PDB entry 8IMO | electron microscopy, 3.08 A resolution | chains e and i of the 40 polymer chains in the assembly

[Chain e]
Name: CpcA
Source organism: Anthocerotibacter panamensis
Chain sequence (163 residues; numbered 1 to 163; the number before each row is that of its first residue):
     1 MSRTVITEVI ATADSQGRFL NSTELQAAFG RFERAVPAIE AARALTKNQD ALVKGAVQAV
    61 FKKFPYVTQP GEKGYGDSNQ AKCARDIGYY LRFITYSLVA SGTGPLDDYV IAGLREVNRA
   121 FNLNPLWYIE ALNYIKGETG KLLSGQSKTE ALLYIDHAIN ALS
Unresolved in the structure: 1
Residues lining bound ligands:
  - phycocyanobilin (CYC), molecule 1: Val60, Lys73, Gly74, Asn79, Lys82, Cys83, Arg85, Asp86, Tyr89, Tyr90, Phe93, Tyr109, Val110, Val117, Phe121, Leu123, Trp127, Tyr128, Ala131
  - phycocyanobilin (CYC), molecule 2: Gln146, Thr149, Glu150, Leu153

[Chain i]
Name: CpcB
Source organism: Anthocerotibacter panamensis
Chain sequence (172 residues; numbered 1 to 172; the number before each row is that of its first residue):
     1 MNDVFTRAIA QADLKGSFLL ESDLDKLASF AKEGVKRLDA VAALTNNAPA IISDAAHKLF
    61 AEQQELIQPG GNAYPHRRMA ACLRDMEIIL RYVSYALLAG DASVLDDRCL NGLRETYNAL
   121 GTPTQSVARA VQLMKDAAMV HLKSTANVTV GDCSSLYSEA ATYFDKAAAS IA
Residues lining bound ligands:
  - phycocyanobilin (CYC), molecule 1: Val35, Lys36, Asp39, Ala40, Leu142, Ser144, Thr145, Val148, Thr149, Val150, Gly151, Cys153, Leu156
  - phycocyanobilin (CYC), molecule 2: His57, Phe60, Ile67, Tyr74, Pro75, His76, Met79
  - phycocyanobilin (CYC), molecule 3: Leu66, Asn72, Ala73, Arg77, Arg78, Ala81, Cys82, Arg84, Asp85, Ile88, Leu113, Tyr117, Leu120, Thr122, Pro123, Ser126, Val127, Ala130

[Chain e / chain i interface]
Residue-residue contacts (27):
  Arg85(e) - Ile67(i)
  Arg85(e) - Gln68(i)
  Tyr89(e) - Gln68(i)  hydrogen bond
  Tyr89(e) - Pro69(i)
  Arg92(e) - Tyr74(i)  hydrogen bond
  Phe93(e) - Tyr74(i)
  Asp108(e) - Arg77(i)
  Tyr109(e) - Pro75(i)
  Tyr109(e) - His76(i)  hydrogen bond (backbone-backbone)
  Val110(e) - His76(i)
  Ala112(e) - His76(i)  hydrogen bond (backbone-side chain)
  Ala112(e) - Arg77(i)
  Gly113(e) - His76(i)  hydrogen bond (backbone-side chain)
  Leu114(e) - His76(i)
  Glu116(e) - Ala80(i)
  Glu116(e) - Leu83(i)
  Val117(e) - His76(i)
  Val117(e) - Met79(i)  hydrophobic
  Val117(e) - Leu83(i)  hydrophobic
  Ala120(e) - Ser53(i)  hydrogen bond (backbone-side chain)
  Ala120(e) - His57(i)
  Ala120(e) - Leu83(i)  hydrophobic
  Phe121(e) - Ala56(i)  hydrophobic
  Phe121(e) - His57(i)
  Phe121(e) - Phe60(i)  hydrophobic
  Phe121(e) - Met79(i)  hydrophobic
  Phe121(e) - Leu83(i)  hydrophobic
Interface residues without a listed pair, chain e (16 interface residues in all): Lys73, Lys82
Interface residues without a listed pair, chain i (15 interface residues in all): Gln64

[Overview]
16 residues of chain e face 15 of chain i across their interface, with 6 hydrogen bonds. Polar contacts
include Tyr89(e)-Gln68(i), Arg92(e)-Tyr74(i) and Ala112(e)-His76(i). One phycocyanobilin molecule is bound
between chain e and chain i. Ligands of chain e: phycocyanobilin.
Here chain e is CpcA and chain i is CpcB, both from Anthocerotibacter panamensis. Entry 8IMO (Rt1'I-Rt1'II,
Rt2I-Rt2II, Rt3'I-Rt3'II cylinder in cyanobacterial phycobilisome from Anthocerotibacter panamensis (Cluster
G)) was determined by electron microscopy together with 8IMI, 8IMJ, 8IMK, 8IML, 8IMM and 8IMN from the same
study.
